6P0G - chains A and B of the 3 polymer chains in the assembly; structure by X-ray diffraction, 2.27 A resolution.

[Chain A]
Protein: GTPase subunit of restriction endonuclease
Organism: Thermococcus gammatolerans (strain DSM 15229 / JCM 11827 / EJ3)
Reference sequence: C5A3Z3 (C5A3Z3_THEGJ); residue numbers follow UniProt; this construct covers 1-185
Sequence (185 residues; each row starts with the number of its first residue):
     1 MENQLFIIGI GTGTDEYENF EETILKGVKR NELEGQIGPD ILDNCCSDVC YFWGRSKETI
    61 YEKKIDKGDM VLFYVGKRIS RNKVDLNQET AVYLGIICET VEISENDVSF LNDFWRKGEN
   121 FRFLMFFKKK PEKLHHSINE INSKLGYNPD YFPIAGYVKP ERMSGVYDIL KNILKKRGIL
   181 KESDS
Disordered / not traced: 1-2, 176-185
Modified positions: Mse1 (selenomethionine); Mse70, Mse125, Mse163 (selenomethionine; parent Met)
Disulfide bonds: Cys45-Cys98, Cys46-Cys50

[Chain B]
Molecule: 6-nt DNA strand
Sequence (6 nucleotides; row label = number of the first residue in the row):
     2 TACCGG

[Chain A / chain B interface]
Pairs across the interface - 16 pairs, chain A then chain B:
  Thr14(A) - DT2(B)  phosphate contact
  Glu16(A) - DA3(B)  base contact
  Asn19(A) - DA3(B)  base contact
  Trp53(A) - DA3(B)  base contact
  Gly54(A) - DA3(B)  base contact
  Arg55(A) - DC4(B)  salt bridge to the phosphate
  Arg55(A) - DC5(B)  salt bridge to the phosphate
  Ser56(A) - DC4(B)  phosphate contact
  Tyr61(A) - DC4(B)  phosphate contact
  Tyr61(A) - DC5(B)  base contact
  Arg78(A) - DT2(B)  phosphate contact
  Arg81(A) - DT2(B)  base contact
  Arg81(A) - DC4(B)  base contact
  Phe121(A) - DA3(B)  stacking on the base
  Ile154(A) - DA3(B)  sugar contact
  Ile154(A) - DC4(B)  sugar contact
Also at the interface, not in a pair above, chain A (15 interface residues in all): Thr59, Asn82, Ala155

[In short]
15 residues of chain A face 4 of chain B across their interface; the contacts include 2 salt bridges and 1
aromatic stacking contact. Polar pairs include Arg55(A)-DC4(B) and Arg55(A)-DC5(B).
Here chain A is GTPase subunit of restriction endonuclease (Thermococcus gammatolerans (strain DSM 15229 / JCM
11827 / EJ3)) and chain B is a 6-nt DNA strand. Entry 6P0G (N-terminal domain of Thermococcus Gammatolerans
McrB bound to m5C DNA) was determined by X-ray diffraction together with 6P0F from the same study.
